3IAM - chains 1 and 3 of the 8 polymer chains in the assembly; structure by X-ray diffraction, 3.10 A resolution.

[Chain 1]
Name: NADH-quinone oxidoreductase subunit 1
Source organism: Thermus thermophilus
Notes: EC 1.6.99.5
UniProt: Q56222 (NQO1_THET8); numbering as in UniProt (aligned over 1-438)
Chain sequence (438 residues; numbered 1 to 438; the number before each row is that of its first residue):
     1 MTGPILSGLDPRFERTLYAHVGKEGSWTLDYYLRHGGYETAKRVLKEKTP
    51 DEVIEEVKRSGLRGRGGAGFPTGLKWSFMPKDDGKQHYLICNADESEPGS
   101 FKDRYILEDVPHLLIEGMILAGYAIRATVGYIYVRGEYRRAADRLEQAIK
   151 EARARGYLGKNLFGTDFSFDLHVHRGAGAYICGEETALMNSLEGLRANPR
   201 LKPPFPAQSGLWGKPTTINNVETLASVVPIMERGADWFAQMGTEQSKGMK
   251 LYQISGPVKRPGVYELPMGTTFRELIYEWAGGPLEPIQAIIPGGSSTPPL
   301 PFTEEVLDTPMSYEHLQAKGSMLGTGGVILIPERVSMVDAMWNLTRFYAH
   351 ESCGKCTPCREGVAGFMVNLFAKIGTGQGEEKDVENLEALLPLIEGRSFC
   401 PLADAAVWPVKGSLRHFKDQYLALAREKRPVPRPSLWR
Disordered / not traced: 1
Ion coordination: Mg2+ near H35 (its only coordinating residue here); 4Fe-4S cluster Fe: C353, C356, C359, C400
Small-molecule neighbours:
  - FMN (flavin mononucleotide): G64, R65, G66, A68, T72, K75, N92, D94, E95, S96, Y180, I181, G183, E184, E185, I218, N219, N220, T223, P401, L402
  - NADH (NAI; 1,4-dihydronicotinamide adenine dinucleotide): G66, G67, A68, F70, K75, F78, D94, E95, S96, E97, S100, D103, Y180, E185, K202, F205, N220, S296, M322, G324, T325, P401
  - 4Fe-4S cluster (SF4): I181, P199, S352, C353, G354, K355, C356, C359, R360, S398, F399, C400, L402, A403
From the paper describing this entry:
  - binding site for NADH: G66, G67, K75, E97, E185, K202, F205
  - conformationally variable residues (loop rearrangement, side-chain flip): R65 to P71, E97, K202 to A207
  - contacts within the chain: E97-Y180 (hydrogen bond)

[Chain 3]
Name: NADH-quinone oxidoreductase subunit 3
Source organism: Thermus thermophilus
Notes: EC 1.6.99.5
UniProt: Q56223 (NQO3_THET8); numbering as in UniProt (aligned over 1-783)
Chain sequence (783 residues; numbered 1 to 783; the number before each row is that of its first residue):
     1 MVRVKVNDRIVEVPPGTSVMDAVFHAGYDVPLFCSEKHLSPIGACRMCLV
    51 RIGLPKKGPDGKPLLNEKGEPEIQWQPKLAASCVTAVADGMVVDTLSDVV
   101 REAQAGMVEFTLLNHPLDCPTCDKGGACELQDRTVEYGLYEKYYQKGPLE
   151 LPVYTRFEFTRRHVDKHHPLSPFVILDRERCIHCKRCVRYFEEVPGDEVL
   201 DFIERGVHTFIGTMDFGLPSGFSGNITDICPVGALLDLTARFRARNWEME
   251 ETPTTCALCPVGCGITADTRSGELLRIRAREVPEVNEIWICDAGRFGHEW
   301 ADQNRLKTPLVRKEGRLVEATWEEAFLALKEGLKEARGEEVGLYLAHDAT
   351 LEEGLLASELAKALKTPHLDFQGRTAAPASLFPPASLEDLLQADFALVLG
   401 DPTEEAPILHLRLSEFVRDLKPPHRYNHGTPFADLQIKERMPRRTDKMAL
   451 FAPYRAPLMKWAAIHEVHRPGEEREILLALLGDKEGSEMVAKAKEAWEKA
   501 KNPVLILGAGVLQDTVAAERARLLAERKGAKVLAMTPAANARGLEAMGVL
   551 PGAKGASWDEPGALYAYYGFVPPEEALKGKRFVVMHLSHLHPLAERYAHV
   601 VLPAPTFYEKRGHLVNLEGRVLPLSPAPIENGEAEGALQVLALLAEALGV
   651 RPPFRLHLEAQKALKARKVPEAMGRLSFRLKELRPKERKGAFYLRPTMWK
   701 AHQAVGKAQEAARAELWAHPETARAEALPEGAQVAVETPFGRVEARVVHR
   751 EDVPKGHLYLSALGPAAGLRVEGRVLVPAGGEA
Disordered / not traced: 56-72, 144-149, 778-783
Ion coordination: 2Fe-2S cluster Fe: C34, C45, C48, C83; 4Fe-4S cluster Fe site 1: H115, C119, C122, C128; 4Fe-4S cluster Fe site 2: C181, C184, C187, C230; 4Fe-4S cluster Fe site 3: C256, C259, C263, C291; Mg2+ near D302 (its only coordinating residue here)
Small-molecule neighbours:
  - 2Fe-2S cluster (FES): L32, F33, C34, S35, I42, G43, A44, C45, R46, M47, C48, C83
  - 4Fe-4S cluster (SF4), molecule 1: H115, P116, D118, C119, C122, K124, G125, C128, L130, Q131, R180, V232, G233
  - 4Fe-4S cluster (SF4), molecule 2: C181, I182, H183, C184, K185, R186, C187, F202, I211, C230, P231, V232, A234, L235
  - 4Fe-4S cluster (SF4), molecule 3: C256, L258, C259, V261, G262, C263, I290, C291, G294, P407, I408
UniProt features mapped onto this chain:
  - binding site ([2Fe-2S] cluster): C34, C45, C48, C83
  - binding site ([4Fe-4S] cluster): H115, C119, C122, C128, C181, C184, C187, C230, C256, C259, C263, C291
From the paper describing this entry:
  - Mg2+ coordination: L274, D302

[Interface between chain 1 and chain 3]
Contacting residue pairs (47; chain 1 residue first):
  G178(1) - R205(3)
  L195(1) - R440(3)
  R196(1) - D201(3)
  R196(1) - F202(3)  hydrogen bond (side chain-backbone)
  R196(1) - I203(3)  hydrogen bond (side chain-backbone)
  R196(1) - E204(3)  hydrogen bond (side chain-backbone)
  L201(1) - V84(3)  hydrophobic
  H350(1) - R205(3)  hydrogen bond (backbone-side chain)
  E351(1) - R205(3)  salt bridge
  S352(1) - R205(3)
  S352(1) - G206(3)  hydrogen bond (backbone-backbone)
  C353(1) - R205(3)
  C353(1) - G206(3)
  G354(1) - G206(3)
  K355(1) - I42(3)
  K355(1) - A44(3)
  C356(1) - A44(3)
  T357(1) - A44(3)
  T357(1) - C45(3)  hydrogen bond (side chain-backbone)
  T357(1) - T111(3)
  P358(1) - M107(3)
  P358(1) - F110(3)  hydrophobic
  R360(1) - I182(3)  hydrogen bond (side chain-backbone)
  R360(1) - H183(3)
  R360(1) - G206(3)
  R360(1) - V207(3)
  E361(1) - F110(3)
  E361(1) - L113(3)
  E361(1) - N114(3)
  E361(1) - R162(3)  salt bridge
  A364(1) - V207(3)  hydrophobic
  F366(1) - L113(3)  hydrophobic
  F366(1) - R156(3)
  F366(1) - F157(3)
  N369(1) - F159(3)
  L370(1) - F159(3)  hydrophobic
  K373(1) - E158(3)  salt bridge
  N386(1) - R156(3)  hydrogen bond
  L390(1) - F110(3)  hydrophobic
  L393(1) - E102(3)
  I394(1) - F110(3)  hydrophobic
  R397(1) - R46(3)  hydrogen bond (backbone-side chain)
  R397(1) - L49(3)
  R397(1) - L79(3)
  S398(1) - R46(3)  hydrogen bond (backbone-side chain)
  F399(1) - G43(3)
  F399(1) - R46(3)
Also at the interface, not in a pair above, chain 1 (31 interface residues in all): A179, G362, G365, G396
Also at the interface, not in a pair above, chain 3 (35 interface residues in all): K78, A103, G106, E109, T209, K438

[Summary]
31 residues of chain 1 face 35 of chain 3 across their interface, with 10 hydrogen bonds and 3 salt bridges.
Polar contacts include E351(1)-R205(3), E361(1)-R162(3) and K373(1)-E158(3). From the paper: a binding site
for NADH at G66(1), G67(1) and K75(1) among others; Mg2+ coordination by L274(3) and D302(3).
Chain 1 is NADH-quinone oxidoreductase subunit 1 and chain 3 is NADH-quinone oxidoreductase subunit 3, both
from Thermus thermophilus; the structure, Crystal structure of the hydrophilic domain of respiratory complex I
from Thermus thermophilus, reduced, 2 mol/ASU ..., was determined by X-ray diffraction, deposited together
with 3I9V and 3IAS.
